1UZD - chains H and R of the 16 polymer chains in the assembly; structure by X-ray diffraction, 2.40 A resolution.

Chain H (and R):
Name: Ribulose bisphosphate carboxylase large chain
Source organism: Chlamydomonas reinhardtii
Notes: EC 4.1.1.39; chain R of this document is another copy of the same molecule, construct and numbering; everything in this record applies to it too
UniProtKB: A0A218N8A3 (A0A218N8A3_CHLRE); numbering as in UniProt (aligned over 1-475)
Chain sequence (475 residues; row label = number of the first residue in the row):
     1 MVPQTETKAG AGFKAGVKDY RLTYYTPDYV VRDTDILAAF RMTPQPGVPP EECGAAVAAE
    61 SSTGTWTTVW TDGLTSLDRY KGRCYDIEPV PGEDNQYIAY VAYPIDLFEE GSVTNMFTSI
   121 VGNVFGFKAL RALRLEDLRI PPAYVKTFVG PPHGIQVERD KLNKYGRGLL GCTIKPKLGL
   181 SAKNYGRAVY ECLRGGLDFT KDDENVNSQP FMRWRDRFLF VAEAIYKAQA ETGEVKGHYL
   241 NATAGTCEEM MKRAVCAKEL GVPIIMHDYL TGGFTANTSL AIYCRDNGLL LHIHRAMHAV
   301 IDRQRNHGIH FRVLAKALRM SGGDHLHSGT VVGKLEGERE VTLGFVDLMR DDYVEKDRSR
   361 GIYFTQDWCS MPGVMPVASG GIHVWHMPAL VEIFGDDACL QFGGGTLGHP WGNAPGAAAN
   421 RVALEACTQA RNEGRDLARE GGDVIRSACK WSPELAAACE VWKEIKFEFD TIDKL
Disordered / not traced: 1-6 (chain R: 1-10)
Modified residues: Pro104, Pro151 (4-hydroxyproline; HYP); Lys201 (lysine nz-carboxylic acid; KCX); Cys256, Cys369 (S-methylcysteine; SMC)
Cystine bridges: Cys449-Cys459
Bound ions: Mg2+: Lys201, Asp203, Glu204 (together with 2-carboxyarabinitol-1,5-diphosphate)
Small-molecule neighbours:
  - 2-carboxyarabinitol-1,5-diphosphate (CAP), molecule 1: Glu60, Thr65, Trp66, Asn123
  - 2-carboxyarabinitol-1,5-diphosphate (CAP), molecule 2: Thr173, Lys175, Lys177, Lys201, Asp203, Glu204, His294, Arg295, His298, His327, Lys334, Leu335, Ser379, Gly380, Gly381, Gln401, Phe402, Gly403, Gly404

Chain H / chain R interface:
Disulfides between the chains: Cys247(H)-Cys247(R)
Pairs across the interface (261):
  Phe13(H) with Gly408(R); His409(R); Pro410(R)
  Ala15(H) with Gly408(R); Pro410(R), hydrophobic
  Gly16(H) with Val461(R)
  Val17(H) with Ile465(R), hydrophobic
  Gln45(H) with Phe469(R); Asp470(R), hydrogen bond (side chain-backbone)
  Val48(H) with Phe469(R), hydrophobic
  Glu60(H) with Lys177(R); Lys334(R), salt bridge
  Ser62(H) with Lys177(R); Leu178(R)
  Thr63(H) with Pro176(R); Lys177(R), hydrogen bond (backbone-backbone); Leu178(R)
  Gly64(H) with Lys177(R)
  Thr65(H) with Lys175(R); Lys334(R), hydrogen bond; Gly404(R)
  Trp66(H) with Gly381(R); Ile382(R); His383(R); Gly404(R); Gly405(R); Trp462(R); Ile465(R), hydrophobic
  Thr67(H) with Gly404(R); Trp462(R), hydrogen bond
  Thr68(H) with Gly408(R)
  Val69(H) with Leu407(R)
  Trp70(H) with Leu407(R), hydrogen bond (backbone-backbone); Gly412(R); Asn413(R), hydrogen bond
  Thr71(H) with Lys175(R), hydrogen bond (side chain-backbone); Pro176(R); Leu180(R); Leu407(R)
  Asp72(H) with Pro176(R)
  Leu74(H) with Asn184(R)
  Thr75(H) with Gly179(R), hydrogen bond (side chain-backbone)
  Tyr80(H) with Gly179(R); Phe211(R)
  Asp106(H) with Gln209(R); Pro210(R); Phe211(R)
  Leu107(H) with Leu178(R), hydrophobic; Gln209(R), hydrogen bond (backbone-side chain)
  Phe108(H) with Gln209(R); Pro210(R)
  Glu109(H) with Asn207(R); Ser208(R), hydrogen bond (side chain-backbone); Gln209(R); Arg253(R), salt bridge
  Glu110(H) with Pro210(R); Arg213(R), salt bridge
  Ser112(H) with Ala244(R); Gly245(R)
  Thr114(H) with Thr243(R); Ala244(R); Thr271(R), hydrogen bond (side chain-backbone); Gly272(R)
  Asn115(H) with Asn205(R), hydrogen bond (side chain-backbone); Asn207(R), hydrogen bond; Gln209(R)
  Thr118(H) with Glu204(R); Asn205(R); Asp268(R); Thr271(R), hydrogen bond
  Ser119(H) with Asn205(R), hydrogen bond
  Val121(H) with Met297(R); Val300(R)
  Gly122(H) with Ala296(R); Met297(R), hydrogen bond (backbone-backbone)
  Asn123(H) with Lys177(R); Glu204(R), hydrogen bond; His294(R); Leu335(R)
  Phe125(H) with Ala299(R); Val300(R), hydrophobic; Arg303(R), hydrogen bond (backbone-side chain)
  Gly126(H) with Ala299(R); Arg303(R); Leu335(R); Glu336(R), hydrogen bond (backbone-backbone)
  Phe127(H) with Arg303(R), hydrogen bond (backbone-side chain); Lys334(R); Leu335(R), hydrophobic
  Lys128(H) with Arg303(R); Val331(R), hydrogen bond (side chain-backbone); Val332(R); Gly333(R), hydrogen bond (side chain-backbone); Lys334(R), hydrogen bond (backbone-backbone); Leu335(R); Glu336(R); Phe467(R), hydrogen bond (side chain-backbone); Phe469(R)
  Ala129(H) with Phe469(R), hydrophobic
  Leu130(H) with Arg303(R), hydrogen bond (backbone-side chain)
  Arg131(H) with Gln304(R); Asp470(R), salt bridge; Ile472(R)
  Ala132(H) with Gln304(R)
  Lys175(H) with Thr65(R); Thr71(R), hydrogen bond (backbone-side chain)
  Pro176(H) with Thr63(R); Thr71(R); Asp72(R)
  Lys177(H) with Glu60(R); Ser62(R); Thr63(R), hydrogen bond (backbone-backbone); Gly64(R); Asn123(R)
  Leu178(H) with Ser62(R); Thr63(R); Leu107(R); Ser119(R)
  Gly179(H) with Thr75(R), hydrogen bond (backbone-side chain); Tyr80(R)
  Leu180(H) with Thr71(R)
  Asn184(H) with Leu74(R)
  Glu204(H) with Thr118(R); Asn123(R), hydrogen bond
  Asn205(H) with Ser62(R); Asn115(R), hydrogen bond (backbone-side chain); Thr118(R); Ser119(R), hydrogen bond
  Asn207(H) with Glu109(R); Asn115(R), hydrogen bond
  Ser208(H) with Glu109(R), hydrogen bond (backbone-side chain)
  Gln209(H) with Asp106(R); Leu107(R), hydrogen bond (side chain-backbone); Phe108(R); Glu109(R); Asn115(R)
  Pro210(H) with Asp106(R); Phe108(R); Glu110(R)
  Phe211(H) with Tyr80(R); Asp106(R)
  Arg213(H) with Glu110(R), salt bridge
  Thr243(H) with Thr114(R)
  Ala244(H) with Ser112(R); Thr114(R); Thr275(R), hydrogen bond (backbone-side chain)
  Gly245(H) with Ser112(R); Phe274(R); Thr275(R); Thr278(R)
  Thr246(H) with Thr275(R); Thr278(R); Ser279(R); Ile282(R)
  Cys247(H) with Cys247(R), disulfide; Thr275(R); Ala276(R), hydrophobic; Ser279(R), hydrogen bond (backbone-side chain)
  Glu248(H) with Met251(R); Ser279(R), hydrogen bond
  Met251(H) with Glu248(R)
  Arg253(H) with Glu109(R), salt bridge
  Asp268(H) with Thr118(R)
  Thr271(H) with Thr114(R), hydrogen bond (backbone-side chain); Thr118(R), hydrogen bond; Phe274(R)
  Gly272(H) with Thr114(R); Gly273(R); Phe274(R); Thr275(R), hydrogen bond (backbone-backbone)
  Gly273(H) with Gly272(R); Gly273(R)
  Phe274(H) with Gly245(R); Thr271(R); Gly272(R)
  Thr275(H) with Ala244(R), hydrogen bond (side chain-backbone); Gly245(R); Thr246(R); Cys247(R); Gly272(R), hydrogen bond (backbone-backbone); Ala276(R)
  Ala276(H) with Cys247(R), hydrophobic; Thr275(R)
  Thr278(H) with Gly245(R); Thr246(R)
  Ser279(H) with Thr246(R); Cys247(R), hydrogen bond (side chain-backbone); Glu248(R), hydrogen bond
  Ile282(H) with Thr246(R)
  His294(H) with Asn123(R)
  Ala296(H) with Gly122(R)
  Met297(H) with Val121(R); Gly122(R), hydrogen bond (backbone-backbone)
  Ala299(H) with Phe125(R); Gly126(R); His307(R), hydrogen bond (backbone-side chain)
  Val300(H) with Val121(R); Phe125(R), hydrophobic; Ile301(R), hydrophobic; His307(R); Ile309(R), hydrophobic
  Ile301(H) with Val300(R), hydrophobic
  Arg303(H) with Phe125(R), hydrogen bond (side chain-backbone); Gly126(R); Phe127(R), hydrogen bond (side chain-backbone); Lys128(R); Leu130(R), hydrogen bond (side chain-backbone); His307(R)
  Gln304(H) with Arg131(R); Ala132(R); His307(R), hydrogen bond
  His307(H) with Ala299(R), hydrogen bond (side chain-backbone); Val300(R); Arg303(R); Gln304(R), hydrogen bond
  Ile309(H) with Val300(R), hydrophobic
  Val331(H) with Lys128(R), hydrogen bond (backbone-side chain)
  Val332(H) with Lys128(R)
  Gly333(H) with Lys128(R), hydrogen bond (backbone-side chain)
  Lys334(H) with Glu60(R), salt bridge; Thr65(R), hydrogen bond; Trp66(R); Phe127(R); Lys128(R), hydrogen bond (backbone-backbone)
  Leu335(H) with Asn123(R); Gly126(R); Phe127(R), hydrophobic; Lys128(R)
  Glu336(H) with Gly126(R), hydrogen bond (backbone-backbone); Lys128(R)
  Gly381(H) with Trp66(R)
  Ile382(H) with Trp66(R)
  His383(H) with Trp66(R)
  Gly404(H) with Thr65(R); Trp66(R); Thr67(R)
  Gly405(H) with Trp66(R)
  Leu407(H) with Val69(R); Trp70(R), hydrogen bond (backbone-backbone); Thr71(R)
  Gly408(H) with Phe13(R); Ala15(R); Thr68(R)
  His409(H) with Phe13(R)
  Pro410(H) with Phe13(R), hydrophobic; Ala15(R), hydrophobic
  Gly412(H) with Trp70(R)
  Asn413(H) with Trp70(R), hydrogen bond
  Val461(H) with Gly16(R)
  Trp462(H) with Trp66(R); Thr67(R), hydrogen bond
  Ile465(H) with Val17(R), hydrophobic; Trp66(R), hydrophobic
  Phe467(H) with Lys128(R), hydrogen bond (backbone-side chain)
  Phe469(H) with Gln45(R); Val48(R), hydrophobic; Lys128(R); Ala129(R), hydrophobic
  Asp470(H) with Gln45(R), hydrogen bond (backbone-side chain); Arg131(R), salt bridge
  Ile472(H) with Arg131(R)
Interface residues without a listed pair, chain H (114 interface residues in all): Ala59, Ser61, Phe117, Asn306, Gly308
Interface residues without a listed pair, chain R (114 interface residues in all): Ala59, Ser61, Phe117, Asn306, Gly308

In short:
Chain H and chain R each contribute 114 residues to their interface, with 1 disulfide bond, 62 hydrogen bonds
and 8 salt bridges. Polar pairs include Glu60(H)-Lys334(R), Glu109(H)-Arg253(R) and Glu110(H)-Arg213(R). Chain
H binds 2-carboxyarabinitol-1,5-diphosphate. The Mg2+ site is built by Lys201(H), Asp203(H) and Glu204(H).
Chain H and chain R are both Ribulose bisphosphate carboxylase large chain (Chlamydomonas reinhardtii); the
structure, Chlamydomonas,Spinach Chimeric Rubisco, was determined by X-ray diffraction together with 1UZH from
the same study.
